8KES - chains C and F of the 8 polymer chains in the assembly; structure by electron microscopy, 3.50 A resolution.

== Chain C ==
Protein: Protein sel-1 homolog 1
Organism: Homo sapiens
Reference sequence: Q9UBV2 (SE1L1_HUMAN); numbering as in UniProt (aligned over 1-794)
Amino-acid sequence (794 residues; row label = number of the first residue in the row):
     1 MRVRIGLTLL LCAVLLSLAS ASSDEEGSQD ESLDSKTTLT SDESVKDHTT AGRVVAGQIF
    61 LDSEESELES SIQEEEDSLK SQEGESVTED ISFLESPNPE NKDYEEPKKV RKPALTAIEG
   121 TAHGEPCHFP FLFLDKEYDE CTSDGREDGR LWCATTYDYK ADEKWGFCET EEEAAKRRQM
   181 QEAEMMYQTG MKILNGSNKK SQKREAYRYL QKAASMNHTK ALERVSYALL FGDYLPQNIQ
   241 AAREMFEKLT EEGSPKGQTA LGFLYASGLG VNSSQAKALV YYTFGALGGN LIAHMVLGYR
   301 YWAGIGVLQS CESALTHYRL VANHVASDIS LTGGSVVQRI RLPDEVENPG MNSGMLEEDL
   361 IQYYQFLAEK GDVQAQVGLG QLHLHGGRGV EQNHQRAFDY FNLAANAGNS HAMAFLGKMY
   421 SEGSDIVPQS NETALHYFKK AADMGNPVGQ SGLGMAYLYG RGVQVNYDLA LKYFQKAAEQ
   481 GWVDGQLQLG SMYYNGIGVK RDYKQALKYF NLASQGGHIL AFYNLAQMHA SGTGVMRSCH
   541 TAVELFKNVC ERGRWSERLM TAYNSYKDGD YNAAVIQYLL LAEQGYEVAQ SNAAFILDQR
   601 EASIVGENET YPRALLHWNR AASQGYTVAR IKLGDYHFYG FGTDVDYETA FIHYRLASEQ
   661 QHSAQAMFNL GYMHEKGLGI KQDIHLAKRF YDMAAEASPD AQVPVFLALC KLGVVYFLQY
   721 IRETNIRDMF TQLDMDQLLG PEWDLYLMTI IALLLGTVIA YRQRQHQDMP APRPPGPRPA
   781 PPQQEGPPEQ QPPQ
Disordered / not traced: 1-182, 347-480, 724-794
UniProt features mapped onto this chain:
  - modified residue: S63 (Phosphoserine)
  - glycosylation (N-linked (GlcNAc...) asparagine): N195, N217, N272, N431, N608
  - natural variant: C141 (C141Y: In NEDHGFA), M528 (M528R: In NEDGSAF), G585 (G585D: In NEDGSAF; uncertain significance)
  - mutagenesis: C127 (C127Y: Results in proteasome-mediated self-destruction of ERAD complex components and impaired degradation of ERAD substrates)
Cystine bridges: C311-C539
Covalent attachments: N-acetylglucosamine (NAG) linked to N217, N272, N608

== Chain F ==
Protein: Endoplasmic reticulum lectin 1
Organism: Homo sapiens
Reference sequence: Q96DZ1 (ERLEC_HUMAN); residues 1-483 here = UniProt positions 1-483
Amino-acid sequence (483 residues; each row starts with the number of its first residue):
     1 MEEGGGGVRS LVPGGPVLLV LCGLLEASGG GRALPQLSDD IPFRVNWPGT EFSLPTTGVL
    61 YKEDNYVIMT TAHKEKYKCI LPLVTSGDEE EEKDYKGPNP RELLEPLFKQ SSCSYRIESY
   121 WTYEVCHGKH IRQYHEEKET GQKINIHEYY LGNMLAKNLL FEKEREAEEK EKSNEIPTKN
   181 IEGQMTPYYP VGMGNGTPCS LKQNRPRSST VMYICHPESK HEILSVAEVT TCEYEVVILT
   241 PLLCSHPKYR FRASPVNDIF CQSLPGSPFK PLTLRQLEQQ EEILRVPFRR NKEEDLQSTK
   301 EERFPAIHKS IAIGSQPVLT VGTTHISKLT DDQLIKEFLS GSYCFRGGVG WWKYEFCYGK
   361 HVHQYHEDKD SGKTSVVVGT WNQEEHIEWA KKNTARAYHL QDDGTQTVRM VSHFYGNGDI
   421 CDITDKPRQV TVKLKCKESD SPHAVTVYML EPHSCQYILG VESPVICKIL DTADENGLLS
   481 LPN
Disordered / not traced: 1-34, 156-172, 286-483
UniProt features mapped onto this chain:
  - glycosylation: N195 (N-linked (GlcNAc...) asparagine)
  - mutagenesis: R207 (R207A: Abolishes interaction with SEL1L), G379 (G379S: Abolishes binding to KREMEN2), R428 (R428A: Abolishes interaction with SEL1L)
Cystine bridges: C79-C261, C113-C126, C199-C232, C215-C244

== Interface between chain C and chain F ==
Residue-residue contacts (54):
  T250(C) - T70(F)
  E251(C) - I68(F)
  E251(C) - T70(F)
  E251(C) - K74(F)  hydrogen bond (backbone-side chain)
  E252(C) - T70(F)
  E252(C) - K74(F)  hydrogen bond (backbone-side chain)
  G253(C) - T70(F)
  G253(C) - T71(F)
  G253(C) - A72(F)
  Q258(C) - M69(F)
  Q258(C) - T70(F)  hydrogen bond (side chain-backbone)
  S273(C) - P35(F)
  Q275(C) - F43(F)
  A276(C) - F43(F)  hydrophobic
  K277(C) - V67(F)
  K277(C) - L81(F)
  V280(C) - I259(F)  hydrophobic
  Y281(C) - M69(F)  hydrophobic
  F284(C) - M69(F)  hydrophobic
  F284(C) - C79(F)  hydrophobic
  L287(C) - P271(F)  hydrophobic
  L287(C) - T273(F)  hydrogen bond (backbone-side chain)
  L287(C) - L274(F)  hydrophobic
  I305(C) - D39(F)
  G306(C) - I41(F)
  G306(C) - P42(F)
  G306(C) - F43(F)  hydrogen bond (backbone-backbone)
  V307(C) - I41(F)
  V307(C) - P42(F)  hydrophobic
  V307(C) - F43(F)
  L308(C) - P42(F)  hydrophobic
  L308(C) - V256(F)  hydrophobic
  T316(C) - E281(F)
  R319(C) - L284(F)
  L320(C) - L277(F)  hydrophobic
  A530(C) - R285(F)
  S531(C) - R285(F)  hydrogen bond (backbone-side chain)
  R613(C) - P35(F)
  L616(C) - P35(F)
  L616(C) - S38(F)
  L616(C) - D39(F)
  R620(C) - D39(F)  salt bridge
  T649(C) - N180(F)  hydrogen bond
  I652(C) - N180(F)
  R655(C) - A227(F)
  L656(C) - E182(F)
  E659(C) - S225(F)  hydrogen bond
  I680(C) - V229(F)
  D683(C) - T230(F)  hydrogen bond
  D683(C) - T231(F)  hydrogen bond (side chain-backbone)
  H685(C) - L201(F)
  L686(C) - T230(F)
  L686(C) - T231(F)
  R689(C) - Y234(F)  hydrogen bond
Also at the interface, not in a pair above, chain C (43 interface residues in all): L279, T283, G288, G304, Q527, P612, K681, F690
Also at the interface, not in a pair above, chain F (37 interface residues in all): V45, Y77, G183, E228

== Overview ==
43 residues of chain C and 37 residues of chain F are in contact; the contacts include 11 hydrogen bonds and 1
salt bridge. Polar contacts include R620(C)-D39(F), E251(C)-K74(F) and E252(C)-K74(F). N-acetylglucosamine is
covalently linked to N217(C), N272(C) and N608(C).
Here chain C is Protein sel-1 homolog 1 and chain F is Endoplasmic reticulum lectin 1, both from Homo sapiens.
Entry 8KES (Cryo-EM structure of HRD1-SEL1LX3-XTP3B complex in C1 symmetry) was determined by electron
microscopy together with 9LWU, 9UAV, 8KET and 8KEV from the same study.
